Entry 8OZI (electron microscopy, 3.22 A resolution); this record covers chains F and M of the 16 polymer chains in the assembly.

== Chain F ==
Name: Piwi domain-containing protein
From: Maribacter polysiphoniae
UniProtKB: A0A316E3U6 (A0A316E3U6_9FLAO); numbering as in UniProt (aligned over 1-507)
Sequence (507 residues; each row starts with the number of its first residue):
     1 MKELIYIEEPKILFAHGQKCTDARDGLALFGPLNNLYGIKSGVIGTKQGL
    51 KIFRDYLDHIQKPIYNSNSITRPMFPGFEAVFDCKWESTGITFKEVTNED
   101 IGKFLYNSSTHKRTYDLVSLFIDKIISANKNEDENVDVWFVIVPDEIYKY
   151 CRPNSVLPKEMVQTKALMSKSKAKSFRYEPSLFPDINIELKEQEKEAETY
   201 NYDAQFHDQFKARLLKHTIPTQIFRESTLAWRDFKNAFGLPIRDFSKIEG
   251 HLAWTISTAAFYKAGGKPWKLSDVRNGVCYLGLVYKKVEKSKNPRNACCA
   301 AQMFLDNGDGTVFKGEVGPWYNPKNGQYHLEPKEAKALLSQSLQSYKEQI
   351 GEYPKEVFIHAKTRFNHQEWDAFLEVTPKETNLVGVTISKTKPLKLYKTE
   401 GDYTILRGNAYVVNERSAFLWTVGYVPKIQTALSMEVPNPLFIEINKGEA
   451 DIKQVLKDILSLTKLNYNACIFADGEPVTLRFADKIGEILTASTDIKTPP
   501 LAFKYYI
Not modelled in the structure: 165-198

== Chain M ==
Molecule: 18-nt RNA strand
Sequence (18 nucleotides; each row starts with the number of its first residue):
     1 UUUUUUUUUUUUUUUUUU

== How chain F and chain M interact ==
Residue-residue contacts (46; chain F residue first):
  Tyr148(F) - U1(M)  base contact
  Gln205(F) - U1(M)  hydrogen bond to the base
  His207(F) - U1(M)  salt bridge to the phosphate
  Lys211(F) - U1(M)  salt bridge to the phosphate
  Gln222(F) - U1(M)  hydrogen bond to the phosphate
  Gln222(F) - U2(M)  phosphate contact
  Ile223(F) - U1(M)  hydrogen bond to the phosphate
  Ile223(F) - U2(M)  sugar contact
  Phe224(F) - U2(M)  phosphate contact
  Arg225(F) - U1(M)  phosphate contact
  Arg225(F) - U2(M)  hydrogen bond to the phosphate
  Thr228(F) - U2(M)  hydrogen bond to the phosphate
  Arg243(F) - U2(M)  base contact
  Phe245(F) - U2(M)  base contact
  Leu252(F) - U2(M)  base contact
  Thr255(F) - U2(M)  hydrogen bond to the sugar
  Ile256(F) - U2(M)  sugar contact
  Lys263(F) - U1(M)  phosphate contact
  Lys324(F) - U13(M)  phosphate contact
  Lys324(F) - U14(M)  salt bridge to the phosphate
  Asn325(F) - U13(M)  sugar contact
  Gly326(F) - U13(M)  hydrogen bond to the sugar
  Gln327(F) - U13(M)  sugar contact
  Gln327(F) - U14(M)  sugar contact
  Lys390(F) - U6(M)  salt bridge to the phosphate
  Val423(F) - U5(M)  phosphate contact
  Val423(F) - U6(M)  phosphate contact
  Leu433(F) - U5(M)  sugar contact
  Ser434(F) - U5(M)  sugar contact
  Met435(F) - U5(M)  sugar contact
  Glu436(F) - U6(M)  hydrogen bond to the sugar
  Asn439(F) - U6(M)  phosphate contact
  Asn466(F) - U4(M)  hydrogen bond to the phosphate
  Asn468(F) - U1(M)  phosphate contact
  Asn468(F) - U3(M)  hydrogen bond to the phosphate
  Ala469(F) - U3(M)  sugar contact
  Ile471(F) - U4(M)  sugar contact
  Asp474(F) - U4(M)  phosphate contact
  Asp474(F) - U5(M)  phosphate contact
  Gly475(F) - U4(M)  phosphate contact
  Gly475(F) - U5(M)  hydrogen bond to the phosphate
  Glu476(F) - U5(M)  phosphate contact
  Arg481(F) - U4(M)  phosphate contact
  Arg481(F) - U5(M)  salt bridge to the phosphate
  Lys485(F) - U4(M)  salt bridge to the phosphate
  Ile507(F) - U1(M)  phosphate contact
Interface residues without a listed pair, chain F (40 interface residues in all): Thr221, Lys395, Val437, Pro438
Interface residues without a listed pair, chain M (10 interface residues in all): U7, U12

== Overview ==
40 residues of chain F face 10 of chain M across their interface; the contacts include 11 hydrogen bonds and 6
salt bridges. Polar contacts include Gln205(F)-U1(M), Thr255(F)-U2(M) and Gly326(F)-U13(M).
Here chain F is Piwi domain-containing protein (Maribacter polysiphoniae) and chain M is an 18-nt RNA strand.
Entry 8OZI (cryoEM structure of SPARTA complex pre-NAD cleavage) was determined by electron microscopy,
deposited together with 8OZ6, 8OZC, 8OZD, 8OZE, 8OZF and 8OZG.
